8BQ6 - chains K and N of the 67 polymer chains in the assembly; structure by electron microscopy, 2.80 A resolution.

Chain K:
Protein: NADH dehydrogenase subunit 4L
From: Arabidopsis thaliana
UniProtKB: A0A2P2CLH7 (A0A2P2CLH7_ARATH); residues 1-100 here = UniProt positions 1-100
Amino-acid sequence (100 residues; each row starts with the number of its first residue):
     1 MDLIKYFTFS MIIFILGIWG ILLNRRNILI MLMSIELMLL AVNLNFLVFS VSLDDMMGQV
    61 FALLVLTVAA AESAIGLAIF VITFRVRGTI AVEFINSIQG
Modified positions: Met1 (N-formylmethionine; FME)

Chain N:
Protein: NADH-ubiquinone oxidoreductase chain 2
From: Arabidopsis thaliana
Notes: EC 7.1.1.2
UniProtKB: O05000 (NU2M_ARATH); residue numbers follow UniProt; this construct covers 1-499
Amino-acid sequence (499 residues; each row starts with the number of its first residue):
     1 MKAEFVRILP HMFNLFLAVF PEIFIINATF ILLIHGVVFS TSKKYDYPPL ASNVGWLGLL
    61 SVLITLLLLA AGAPLLTIAH LFWNNLFRRD NFTYFCQIFL LLSTAGTISM CFDFFDQERF
   121 DAFEFIVLIL LSTCGMLFMI SAYDLIAMYL AIELQSLCFY VIAASKRKSE FSTEAGLKYL
   181 ILGAFSSGIL LFGCSMIYGS TGATHFDQLA KILTGYEITG ARSSGIFMGI LFIAVGFLFK
   241 ITAVPFHMWA PDIYEGSPTP VTAFLSIAPK ISIFANILRV FIYGSYGATL QQIFFFCSIA
   301 SMILGALAAM AQTKVKRLLA YSSIGHVGYI CIGFSCGTIE GIQSLLIGIF IYALMTMDAF
   361 AIVLALRQTR VKYIADLGAL AKTNPILAIT FSITMFSYAG IPPLAGFCSK FYLFFAALGC
   421 GAYFLALVGV VTSVIGCFYY IRLVKRMFFD TPRTWILYEP MDRNKSLLLA MTSFFITLFL
   481 LYPSPLFSVT HQMALSLYL
Unresolved in the structure: 1-11
Cystine bridges: Cys336-Cys420

How chain K and chain N interact:
Residue-residue contacts (74):
  Phe7(K) - Met196(N)  hydrophobic
  Met11(K) - Phe192(N)  hydrophobic
  Phe14(K) - Phe192(N)  hydrophobic
  Ile18(K) - Phe185(N)  hydrophobic
  Ile28(K) - Leu177(N)  hydrophobic
  Leu32(K) - Leu180(N)  hydrophobic
  Ile35(K) - Ile181(N)
  Ile35(K) - Ala184(N)  hydrophobic
  Met38(K) - Phe185(N)  hydrophobic
  Leu39(K) - Leu191(N)  hydrophobic
  Val42(K) - Leu191(N)
  Val42(K) - Phe192(N)  hydrophobic
  Asn45(K) - Phe192(N)
  Asn45(K) - Ser195(N)  hydrogen bond
  Phe46(K) - Cys194(N)
  Phe46(K) - Ser195(N)
  Phe46(K) - Tyr198(N)  hydrophobic
  Phe49(K) - Ser195(N)
  Phe49(K) - Tyr198(N)  hydrophobic
  Phe49(K) - Gly199(N)
  Ser50(K) - Tyr198(N)
  Leu53(K) - Tyr198(N)
  Leu53(K) - Gly199(N)
  Leu53(K) - Gly202(N)
  Asp55(K) - Tyr198(N)  hydrogen bond
  Asp55(K) - Gly202(N)
  Met57(K) - Ile146(N)  hydrophobic
  Met57(K) - Tyr198(N)
  Gly58(K) - Tyr198(N)  hydrogen bond (backbone-side chain)
  Phe61(K) - Ile146(N)  hydrophobic
  Phe61(K) - Tyr149(N)  hydrophobic
  Phe61(K) - Leu191(N)  hydrophobic
  Leu64(K) - Leu150(N)  hydrophobic
  Val65(K) - Tyr149(N)  hydrophobic
  Val65(K) - Leu191(N)  hydrophobic
  Val68(K) - Tyr149(N)
  Val68(K) - Leu150(N)  hydrophobic
  Val68(K) - Glu153(N)
  Ala71(K) - Leu157(N)  hydrophobic
  Glu72(K) - Glu153(N)
  Glu72(K) - Leu157(N)
  Glu72(K) - Ala184(N)
  Ile75(K) - Val161(N)  hydrophobic
  Gly76(K) - Leu180(N)
  Ile79(K) - Tyr160(N)
  Ile79(K) - Gly176(N)
  Ile79(K) - Leu177(N)
  Phe80(K) - Leu177(N)  hydrophobic
  Ile82(K) - Ala164(N)  hydrophobic
  Ile82(K) - Thr173(N)
  Thr83(K) - Thr173(N)
  Thr83(K) - Leu177(N)
  Arg85(K) - Lys168(N)
  Val86(K) - Arg167(N)
  Val86(K) - Lys168(N)
  Val86(K) - Glu170(N)
  Val86(K) - Thr173(N)
  Arg87(K) - Glu170(N)  hydrogen bond (side chain-backbone)
  Arg87(K) - Thr173(N)  hydrogen bond
  Arg87(K) - Glu174(N)
  Ile95(K) - Glu174(N)
  Ile95(K) - Lys178(N)
  Asn96(K) - Glu174(N)
  Ser97(K) - Glu174(N)  hydrogen bond (backbone-side chain)
  Ile98(K) - Phe171(N)
  Ile98(K) - Glu174(N)  hydrogen bond (backbone-side chain)
  Ile98(K) - Lys178(N)
  Ile98(K) - Asp252(N)
  Ile98(K) - Arg317(N)
  Gln99(K) - Asp252(N)
  Gln99(K) - Arg317(N)  hydrogen bond (backbone-side chain)
  Gly100(K) - Gln312(N)
  Gly100(K) - Arg317(N)
  Gly100(K) - Tyr321(N)  hydrogen bond (backbone-side chain)
Also at the interface, not in a pair above, chain N (40 interface residues in all): Ala175, Ser187, Gly188, Ile189, Phe232, Glu255, Gly256

Overview:
Chain K and chain N form an interface of 39 and 40 residues respectively, with 9 hydrogen bonds. Polar pairs
include Asn45(K)-Ser195(N), Asp55(K)-Tyr198(N) and Gly58(K)-Tyr198(N).
Here chain K is NADH dehydrogenase subunit 4L and chain N is NADH-ubiquinone oxidoreductase chain 2, both from
Arabidopsis thaliana. Entry 8BQ6 (Cryo-EM structure of the Arabidopsis thaliana I+III2 supercomplex (Complete
conformation 2 composition)) was determined by electron microscopy together with 8BED, 8BEE, 8BEF, 8BEH, 8BEL,
8BEP, 8BPX and 8BQ5 from the same study.
